Entry 8EKI (electron microscopy, 4.50 A resolution (low resolution: residue-level contacts below are approximate; hydrogen-bond / salt-bridge calls are withheld)); this record covers chains D and E of the 5 polymer chains in the assembly.

# Chain D
Molecule: Protein transport protein SEC39
Organism: Saccharomyces cerevisiae S288C
UniProt: Q12745 (SEC39_YEAST); residue numbers follow UniProt; this construct covers 1-709
Amino-acid sequence (709 residues; numbered 1 to 709; the number before each row is that of its first residue):
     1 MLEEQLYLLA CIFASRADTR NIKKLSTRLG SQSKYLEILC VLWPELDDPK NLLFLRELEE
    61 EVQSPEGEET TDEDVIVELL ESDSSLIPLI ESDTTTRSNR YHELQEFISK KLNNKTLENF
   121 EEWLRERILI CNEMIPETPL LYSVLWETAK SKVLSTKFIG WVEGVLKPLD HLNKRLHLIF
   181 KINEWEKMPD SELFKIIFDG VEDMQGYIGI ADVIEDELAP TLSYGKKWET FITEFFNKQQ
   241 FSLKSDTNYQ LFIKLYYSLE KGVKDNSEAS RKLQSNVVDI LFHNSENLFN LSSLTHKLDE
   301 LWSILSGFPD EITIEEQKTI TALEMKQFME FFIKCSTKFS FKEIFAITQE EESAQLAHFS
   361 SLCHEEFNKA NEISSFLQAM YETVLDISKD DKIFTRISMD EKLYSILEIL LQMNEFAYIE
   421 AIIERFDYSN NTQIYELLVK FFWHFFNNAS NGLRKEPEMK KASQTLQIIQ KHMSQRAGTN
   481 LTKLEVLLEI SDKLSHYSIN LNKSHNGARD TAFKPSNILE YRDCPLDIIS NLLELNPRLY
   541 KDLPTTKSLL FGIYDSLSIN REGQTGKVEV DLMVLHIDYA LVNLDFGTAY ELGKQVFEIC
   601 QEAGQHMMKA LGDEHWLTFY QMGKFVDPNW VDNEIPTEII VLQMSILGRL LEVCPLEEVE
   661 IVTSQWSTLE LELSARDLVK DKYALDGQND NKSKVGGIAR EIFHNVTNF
Disordered / not traced: 685-709

# Chain E
Molecule: Protein transport protein DSL1
Organism: Saccharomyces cerevisiae S288C
UniProt: P53847 (DSL1_YEAST); residue numbers follow UniProt; this construct covers 1-754
Amino-acid sequence (783 residues; each row starts with the number of its first residue; numbers below 1 keep their minus sign (Met-28 is residue -28)):
   -28 MKHHHHHHHG AAGTSLYKKA GENLYFQGSM ESLFPNKGEI IRELLKDPLI LKNDSKRSNG
    32 SELELDSSDL LQREAILANE LNILDNLKTF LNLIKEVKTN LNILELENCY YSLQSLRKKM
    92 RNNAAYLKQS FNFQQSISTY VDTLHLELVS TLYKILTNGF WKITENSIQF TPTVEWGKDK
   152 VHIEYDTFMD FVAQQYFPKG SLDNQAWFIL DMTSADSQEQ VRAKLNTIMK EYMNLSRIVS
   212 MIKNSIFISG KEISYENEKN ILVFSKSSSH GQHCVSTVLT SFEAVCDFML DGLAFRDRKT
   272 LSYELGPLFN TEFTKFVKNN ASIILESLDS PLKNLVSVIN NKLTRLVAKS EVTNWTHSGK
   332 EIQDLLMNKQ LYYNLLLDKV LESHISEIRS IFEDPKKSWQ NLEVVELTTS NTNTMSEKIG
   392 KNDSDVQNEK ELHNAVSKDD DWNWEVEDDD ADAWGDEIDV NIDDEEEKTN QEKEKEPEEE
   452 ENAWDEAWAI DENIDDASLE NGKEHLKAHD VGSLDKDHIE VTQLPKLFLA ISQNFKSSFA
   512 DSHVDEQYFA YKYNLLQTSY MAMCTANFSH NWCQLYVDMR YLIERDEKLY RIKELTRNLL
   572 ETKLNMKYRI VCQLIRHQLT EFRENERNPS WDATIEKLLP YILKEIVRPL QKIRGEEGSR
   632 YLLSFLNFLY NDCVTKEILK WQIISEVNSE NLGELVSLLV NNTDIQLLAK EPSYKKMREK
   692 FATMGKFLPL HLKEIMEMFY NGDFYLFATD ELIQWIELLF ADTPLRRNAI DDIYEIRGTA
   752 LDD
Disordered / not traced: -28 to 0, 378-488
Sequence notes: initiating methionine (-28); expression tag (-27 to 0)
Swiss-Prot annotation at these positions:
  - region: Ala406 to Thr440 (Interaction with RET1)
  - mutagenesis: Trp413 (W413A: Viable and reduced interaction with RET2, strong Golgi-ER retrograde transport defect. Loss of interaction with RET2; when associated with A-455 ...), Trp425 (W425A: Loss of interaction with RET1; when associated with A-413), Trp455 (W455A: Viable and no effect. Lethal and loss of interaction with RET2 and reduced interaction with RET1; when associated with A-413), Gln725 to Asp754 (In dsl1-22; strong Golgi-ER retrograde transport defect)

# Chain D / chain E interface
Pairs across the interface - 57 pairs, chain D then chain E:
  His364(D) with Phe102(E); Gln106(E)
  Glu365(D) with Phe102(E); Asn103(E)
  Asn368(D) with Phe102(E)
  Gln412(D) with Thr184(E); Ala186(E)
  His444(D) with Ala186(E)
  Asn447(D) with Arg193(E)
  Asn448(D) with Arg193(E)
  Ser504(D) with Lys170(E)
  His505(D) with Met204(E); Asn205(E); Thr271(E); Tyr274(E); Glu275(E)
  Asn506(D) with Lys170(E); Gly171(E)
  Ala508(D) with Lys170(E)
  Lys514(D) with Asn175(E); Arg193(E)
  Glu520(D) with Leu173(E)
  Thr637(D) with Arg580(E)
  Val641(D) with Met577(E)
  Gly648(D) with Ala537(E)
  Arg649(D) with Ala537(E)
  Leu651(D) with Arg360(E); Ser530(E); Ala533(E); Met534(E)
  Glu652(D) with Arg360(E); Met534(E); Ala537(E); Asn538(E)
  Val653(D) with Arg360(E)
  Cys654(D) with Arg360(E)
  Leu656(D) with Ile356(E); Ser357(E)
  Val659(D) with Ile356(E); Ser530(E)
  Glu660(D) with Tyr522(E); Lys523(E); Leu526(E)
  Thr663(D) with Leu526(E); Thr529(E); Ser530(E)
  Trp666(D) with Thr529(E); Ala533(E); Leu570(E)
  Ser667(D) with Arg562(E)
  Glu670(D) with Asn569(E)
  Leu673(D) with Thr573(E)
  Leu678(D) with Arg580(E)
  Val679(D) with Arg587(E)
  Lys680(D) with Arg587(E)
  Asp681(D) with Arg580(E)
  Ala684(D) with Arg580(E)
Also at the interface, not in a pair above, chain D (42 interface residues in all): Phe441, Ser450, Asp510, Thr511, Gln605, Leu650, Pro655, Ser674
Also at the interface, not in a pair above, chain E (44 interface residues in all): Ser172, Gln176, Glu190, Asn197, Glu353, Glu364, Leu566, Asn576, Cys583, Phe639

# Summary
The interface between chain D and chain E involves 42 residues on one side and 44 on the other. UniProt lists
3 mutagenesis sites on chain E.
Chain D is Protein transport protein SEC39 and chain E is Protein transport protein DSL1, both from
Saccharomyces cerevisiae S288C; the structure, CryoEM structure of the Dsl1 complex bound to SNAREs Sec20 and
Use1, was determined by electron microscopy together with 8FTU from the same study.
